Entry 6WH8 (X-ray diffraction, 1.73 A resolution); this record covers chains B and C of the 4 polymer chains in the assembly.

Chain B:
Protein: N-terminal Xaa-Pro-Lys N-methyltransferase 1
From: Homo sapiens
Notes: EC 2.1.1.244
Reference sequence: Q9BV86 (NTM1A_HUMAN); residues 2-223 here = UniProt positions 2-223
Amino-acid sequence (241 residues; numbered -17 to 223; the number before each row is that of its first residue; numbers below 1 keep their minus sign (Met-17 is residue -17)):
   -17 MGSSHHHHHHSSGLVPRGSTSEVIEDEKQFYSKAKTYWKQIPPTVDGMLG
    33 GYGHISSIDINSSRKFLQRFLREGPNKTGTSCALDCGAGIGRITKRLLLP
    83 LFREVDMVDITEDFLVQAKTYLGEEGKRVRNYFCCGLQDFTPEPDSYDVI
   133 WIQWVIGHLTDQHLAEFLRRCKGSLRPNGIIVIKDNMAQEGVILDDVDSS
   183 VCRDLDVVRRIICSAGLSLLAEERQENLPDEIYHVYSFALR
Disordered / not traced: -17 to -4
Sequence notes: expression tag (-17 to 1)
Curated features (UniProtKB/Swiss-Prot):
  - binding site (S-adenosyl-L-methionine): Gly69, Arg74, Asp91 to Thr93, Leu119, Gln120, Gln135
  - modified residue: Thr2 (N-acetylthreonine)
  - mutagenesis: Tyr19 (Y19A/F: Decreased methyltransferase activity with CENPA; Y19A: Reduced methyltransferase activity with CENPA), Trp20 (W20A/M/Y: Nearly abolishes methyltransferase activity with CENPA), Trp136 (W136L: Strongly reduces methyltransferase activity with CENPA), Asp167 (D167A: Does not affect methyltransferase activity; D167N/Q: Abolishes methyltransferase activity with CENPA), Asn168 (N168A: Decreased methyltransferase activity; N168K: Loss of methyltransferase activity), Asp177 (D177A: Induces a slight decrease in methyltransferase activity; D177K: Induces a strong decrease in methyltransferase activity; D177N: Strongly reduces methyltransferase activity with CENPA), Asp180 (D180A: Induces a decrease in methyltransferase activity; D180K: Induces a strong decrease in methyltransferase activity; D180N: Reduced methyltransferase activity with CENPA), Ser182 (S182A: Induces a slight decrease in methyltransferase activity; S182K: Induces a strong decrease in methyltransferase activity)
Small-molecule neighbours: S-adenosylhomocysteine (SAH): Trp20, Met30, Leu31, Cys68, Gly69, Ala70, Gly71, Arg74, Ile75, Asp91, Ile92, Thr93, Phe96, Cys117, Gly118, Leu119, Gln120, Gln135, Trp136, Val137, His140, Leu141
Reported in the primary citation:
  - binding site for 4HP-pro-lys-arg-NH2, bm-30: Leu31, Ile37, Asn168, Asp177, Asp180, Ile214

Chain C:
Protein: 4HP-pro-lys-arg-NH2, bm-30
Amino-acid sequence (5 residues; numbered 1 to 5; the number before each row is that of its first residue):
     1 XPKRX
Modified positions: 4HP (4-hydroxyphenylacetate) at position 1; NH2 (amino group) at position 5

Interface between chain B and chain C:
Contacting residue pairs - 20 pairs, chain B then chain C:
  Tyr19(B) - 4HP_1(C)
  Trp20(B) - 4HP_1(C)
  Met30(B) - 4HP_1(C)
  Leu31(B) - 4HP_1(C)
  Leu31(B) - Pro2(C)
  Gly32(B) - 4HP_1(C)
  Tyr34(B) - Pro2(C)
  Ile37(B) - Pro2(C)  hydrophobic
  Trp136(B) - 4HP_1(C)
  Trp136(B) - Pro2(C)  hydrophobic
  Asn168(B) - 4HP_1(C)
  Asp177(B) - Lys3(C)  salt bridge
  Asp180(B) - 4HP_1(C)
  Asp180(B) - Lys3(C)  salt bridge
  Ser182(B) - Lys3(C)  hydrogen bond
  Glu213(B) - Arg4(C)
  Ile214(B) - Pro2(C)  hydrophobic
  Ile214(B) - Lys3(C)
  Tyr215(B) - Lys3(C)  hydrogen bond (backbone-backbone)
  Tyr215(B) - Arg4(C)
Other interface residues (no listed pair), chain C (5 interface residues in all): NH2_5

In short:
The interface between chain B and chain C involves 15 residues on one side and 5 on the other, with 2 hydrogen
bonds and 2 salt bridges. Among the polar pairs are Asp177(B)-Lys3(C), Asp180(B)-Lys3(C) and
Ser182(B)-Lys3(C). Ligands of chain B: S-adenosylhomocysteine. From the paper: a binding site for
4HP-pro-lys-arg-NH2, bm-30 at Leu31(B), Ile37(B) and Asn168(B) among others.
Chain B is N-terminal Xaa-Pro-Lys N-methyltransferase 1 (Homo sapiens) and chain C is 4HP-pro-lys-arg-NH2,
bm-30; the structure, The structure of NTMT1 in complex with compound BM-30, was determined by X-ray
diffraction.
